Entry 1FZ4 (X-ray diffraction, 2.38 A resolution); this record covers chains C and E of the 6 polymer chains in the assembly.

[Chain C]
Protein: Methane monooxygenase component A, beta chain
Source organism: Methylococcus capsulatus
Notes: EC 1.14.13.25
Reference sequence: P18798 (MEMB_METCA); numbering as in UniProt (aligned over 1-389)
Amino-acid sequence (389 residues; row label = number of the first residue in the row):
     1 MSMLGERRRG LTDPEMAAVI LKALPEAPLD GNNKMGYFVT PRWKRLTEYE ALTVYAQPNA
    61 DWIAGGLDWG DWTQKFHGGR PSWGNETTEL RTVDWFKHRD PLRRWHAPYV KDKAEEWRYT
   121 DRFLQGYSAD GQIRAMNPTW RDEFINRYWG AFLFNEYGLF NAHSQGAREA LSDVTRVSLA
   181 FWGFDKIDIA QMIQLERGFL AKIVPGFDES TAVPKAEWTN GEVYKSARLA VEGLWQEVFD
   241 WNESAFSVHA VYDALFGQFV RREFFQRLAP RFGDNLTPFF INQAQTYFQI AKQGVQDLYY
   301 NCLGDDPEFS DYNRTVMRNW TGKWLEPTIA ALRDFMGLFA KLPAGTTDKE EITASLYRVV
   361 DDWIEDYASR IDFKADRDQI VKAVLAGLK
Unresolved in the structure: 1
Construct notes: conflict R370 (Ala in P18798)
Ion coordination: Ca2+ site 1 near E222 (its only coordinating residue here); Ca2+ site 2: D348, E350

[Chain E]
Protein: Methane monooxygenase component A, gamma chain
Source organism: Methylococcus capsulatus
Notes: EC 1.14.13.25
Reference sequence: P11987 (MEMG_METCA); residues 1-170 here = UniProt positions 1-170
Amino-acid sequence (170 residues; row label = number of the first residue in the row):
     1 MAKLGIHSND TRDAWVNKIA QLNTLEKAAE MLKQFRMDHT TPFRNSYELD NDYLWIEAKL
    61 EEKVAVLKAR AFNEVDFRHK TAFGEDAKSV LDGTVAKMNA AKDKWEAEKI HIGFRQAYKP
   121 PIMPVNYFLD GERQLGTRLM ELRNLNYYDT PLEELRKQRG VRVVHLQSPH
Unresolved in the structure: 1-2, 169-170

[Interface between chain C and chain E]
Contacting residue pairs - 55 pairs, chain C then chain E:
  D61(C) - H7(E)  salt bridge
  D61(C) - R12(E)  salt bridge
  D61(C) - W55(E)
  W62(C) - L54(E)
  W62(C) - W55(E)
  W62(C) - A58(E)
  L67(C) - H7(E)
  D68(C) - H7(E)
  W69(C) - I6(E)  hydrophobic
  G70(C) - L54(E)
  D71(C) - L54(E)
  H77(C) - H111(E)  hydrogen bond (backbone-side chain)
  H77(C) - L139(E)
  H77(C) - M140(E)
  H77(C) - R143(E)  hydrogen bond
  G78(C) - H111(E)
  G78(C) - I112(E)
  G78(C) - R115(E)
  G78(C) - L139(E)
  G79(C) - R115(E)
  R80(C) - R115(E)
  R80(C) - L129(E)
  R80(C) - E132(E)
  P81(C) - R115(E)
  N85(C) - A58(E)
  N85(C) - E61(E)
  E86(C) - R115(E)  salt bridge
  E86(C) - K119(E)
  E86(C) - P120(E)
  E86(C) - V125(E)
  E86(C) - F128(E)
  T87(C) - L129(E)
  T88(C) - V125(E)
  E89(C) - P124(E)
  E89(C) - V125(E)  hydrogen bond (side chain-backbone)
  R91(C) - A58(E)
  R91(C) - E61(E)  salt bridge
  V238(C) - N126(E)
  F239(C) - N126(E)  hydrogen bond (backbone-side chain)
  F239(C) - L129(E)
  F239(C) - D130(E)
  D240(C) - V125(E)
  D240(C) - N126(E)  hydrogen bond (backbone-side chain)
  E243(C) - N126(E)  hydrogen bond
  F309(C) - E62(E)
  Y312(C) - A65(E)
  Y312(C) - V66(E)  hydrophobic
  Y312(C) - A69(E)  hydrophobic
  Y312(C) - F77(E)
  V316(C) - F77(E)  hydrophobic
  R318(C) - E74(E)
  N319(C) - E74(E)  hydrogen bond (side chain-backbone)
  N319(C) - F77(E)
  N319(C) - R78(E)  hydrogen bond
  K323(C) - R78(E)
Interface residues without a listed pair, chain C (31 interface residues in all): Q165, E237, T315
Interface residues without a listed pair, chain E (33 interface residues in all): Y53, P121, R133, N144

[Summary]
31 residues of chain C face 33 of chain E across their interface; the contacts include 8 hydrogen bonds and 4
salt bridges. Polar pairs include D61(C)-H7(E), D61(C)-R12(E) and E86(C)-R115(E). D348(C) and E350(C)
coordinate Ca2+ site 2.
Here chain C is Methane monooxygenase component A, beta chain and chain E is Methane monooxygenase component
A, gamma chain, both from Methylococcus capsulatus. Entry 1FZ4 (Methane monooxygenase hydroxylase, form III
soaked at ph 8.5 (0.1 M tris)) was determined by X-ray diffraction (same publication as 1FYZ, 1FZ0, 1FZ1,
1FZ2, 1FZ3 and 1FZ5).
